7VAT - chains G and H of the 12 polymer chains in the assembly; structure by electron microscopy, 3.20 A resolution.

Chain G:
Name: V-type ATP synthase subunit D
From: Thermus thermophilus HB8
UniProtKB: O87880 (VATD_THET8); residues 1-223 here = UniProt positions 1-223
Chain sequence (223 residues; numbered 1 to 223; the number before each row is that of its first residue):
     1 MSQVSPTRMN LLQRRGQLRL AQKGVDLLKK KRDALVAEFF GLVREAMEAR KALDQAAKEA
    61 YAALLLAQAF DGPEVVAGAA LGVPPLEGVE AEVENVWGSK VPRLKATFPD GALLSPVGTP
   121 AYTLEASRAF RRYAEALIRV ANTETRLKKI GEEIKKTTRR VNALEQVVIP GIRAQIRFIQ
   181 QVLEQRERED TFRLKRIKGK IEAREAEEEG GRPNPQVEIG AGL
Unresolved in the structure: 1-3, 210-223

Chain H:
Name: V-type ATP synthase subunit F
From: Thermus thermophilus HB8
UniProtKB: P74903 (VATF_THET8); numbering as in UniProt (aligned over 1-104)
Chain sequence (104 residues; each row starts with the number of its first residue):
     1 MAVIADPETA QGFRLAGLEG YGASSAEEAQ SLLETLVERG GYALVAVDEA LLPDPERAVE
    61 RLMRGRDLPV LLPIAGLKEA FQGHDVEGYM RELVRKTIGF DIKL

Chain G / chain H interface:
Pairs across the interface (49):
  Phe39(G) - Thr97(H)
  Phe40(G) - Ile102(H)  hydrophobic
  Val43(G) - Val94(H)  hydrophobic
  Ala46(G) - Met90(H)  hydrophobic
  Met47(G) - Met90(H)  hydrophobic
  Arg50(G) - Pro73(H)  hydrogen bond (side chain-backbone)
  Arg50(G) - Tyr89(H)
  Arg50(G) - Met90(H)
  Leu53(G) - Ile74(H)  hydrophobic
  Lys58(G) - Ala80(H)
  Tyr61(G) - Thr9(H)  hydrogen bond
  Tyr61(G) - Gly76(H)
  Tyr61(G) - Leu77(H)  hydrogen bond (side chain-backbone)
  Tyr61(G) - Phe81(H)  hydrophobic
  Leu64(G) - Gly12(H)
  Leu64(G) - Leu15(H)  hydrophobic
  Leu65(G) - Phe81(H)  hydrophobic
  Val76(G) - Leu15(H)  hydrophobic
  Ala80(G) - Arg14(H)
  Ala80(G) - Leu15(H)  hydrophobic
  Pro85(G) - Gly17(H)
  Leu86(G) - Met1(H)
  Leu86(G) - Gly17(H)  hydrogen bond (backbone-backbone)
  Glu87(G) - Met1(H)
  Val89(G) - Ala43(H)  hydrophobic
  Ala91(G) - Leu68(H)  hydrophobic
  Pro102(G) - Asp67(H)
  Leu104(G) - Ala43(H)  hydrophobic
  Leu104(G) - Leu44(H)
  Leu104(G) - Val70(H)  hydrophobic
  Ala126(G) - Leu15(H)  hydrophobic
  Phe130(G) - Gly12(H)
  Phe130(G) - Ala16(H)  hydrophobic
  Tyr133(G) - Phe13(H)  hydrophobic
  Tyr133(G) - Ile74(H)
  Leu137(G) - Leu44(H)  hydrophobic
  Val140(G) - Leu72(H)  hydrophobic
  Ala141(G) - Leu44(H)  hydrophobic
  Ala141(G) - Val70(H)  hydrophobic
  Ala141(G) - Leu72(H)
  Glu144(G) - Tyr89(H)  hydrogen bond
  Glu144(G) - Met90(H)
  Glu144(G) - Leu93(H)
  Thr145(G) - Val70(H)
  Lys148(G) - Leu93(H)
  Gly151(G) - Thr97(H)
  Glu152(G) - Met63(H)
  Lys155(G) - Lys96(H)  hydrogen bond (side chain-backbone)
  Lys155(G) - Thr97(H)
Also at the interface, not in a pair above, chain G (37 interface residues in all): Ala62, Val83, Gly88, Thr123, Ile138
Also at the interface, not in a pair above, chain H (33 interface residues in all): Tyr42, Ala46, Ala75, Arg91, Ile98

In short:
The interface between chain G and chain H involves 37 residues on one side and 33 on the other; the contacts
include 6 hydrogen bonds. Polar pairs include Arg50(G)-Pro73(H), Tyr61(G)-Thr9(H) and Tyr61(G)-Leu77(H).
Chain G is V-type ATP synthase subunit D and chain H is V-type ATP synthase subunit F, both from Thermus
thermophilus HB8; the structure, V1EG of V/A-ATPase from Thermus thermophilus at low ATP concentration,
state2-1, was determined by electron microscopy together with 7VAI, 7VAJ, 7VAK, 7VAL, 7VAM, 7VAN and 11
further entries from the same study.
